Entry 9NQU (electron microscopy, 3.16 A resolution); this record covers chains A and J of the 11 polymer chains in the assembly.

== Chain A ==
Name: Histone H3.2
From: Homo sapiens
UniProt: Q71DI3 (H32_HUMAN); residues 1-135 here correspond to UniProt positions 2-136 (UniProt number = residue number + 1)
Amino-acid sequence (135 residues; numbered 1 to 135; the number before each row is that of its first residue):
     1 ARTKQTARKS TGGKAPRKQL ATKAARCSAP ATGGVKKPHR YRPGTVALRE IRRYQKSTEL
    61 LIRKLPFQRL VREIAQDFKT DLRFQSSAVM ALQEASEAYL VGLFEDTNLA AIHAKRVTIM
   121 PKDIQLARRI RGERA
Not modelled in the structure: 1-37, 135
Construct notes: conflict Cys27 (Lys28 in Q71DI3), Ala110 (Cys111 in Q71DI3)
Swiss-Prot annotation at these positions:
  - modified residue: Arg2 (Asymmetric dimethylarginine), Thr3 (Phosphothreonine), Lys4 (Allysine), Gln5 (5-glutamyl dopamine), Thr6 (Phosphothreonine), Arg8 (Citrulline), Lys9 (N6,N6,N6-trimethyllysine), Ser10 (ADP-ribosylserine), Thr11 (Phosphothreonine), Lys14 (N6-(2-hydroxyisobutyryl)lysine), Arg17 (Asymmetric dimethylarginine), Lys18 (N6-(2-hydroxyisobutyryl)lysine), Lys23 (N6-(2-hydroxyisobutyryl)lysine), Arg26 (Citrulline), Ser28 (ADP-ribosylserine), Lys36 (N6,N6,N6-trimethyllysine), Lys37 (N6-methyllysine), Tyr41 (Phosphotyrosine), Lys56 (N6,N6,N6-trimethyllysine), Ser57 (Phosphoserine) and 7 more in UniProt
  - lipidation: Lys18 (N6-decanoyllysine)

== Chain J ==
Molecule: 185-nt DNA strand
From: synthetic construct
Sequence (185 nucleotides; numbered -92 to 92; the number before each row is that of its first residue; numbers below 1 keep their minus sign (DA-92 is residue -92)):
   -92 ATCGCTGTTC AATACATGCA CAGGATGTAT ATATCTGACA CGTGCCTGGA GACTAGGGAG
   -32 TAATCCCCTT GGCGGTTAAA ACGCGGGGGA CAGCGCGTAC GTGCGTTTAA GCGGTGCTAG
    28 AGCTGTCTAC GACCAATTGA GCGGCCTCGG CACCGGGATT CTCCAGGGCG GCCGCGTATA
    88 GGGAT

== Chain A / chain J interface ==
Pairs across the interface - 23 pairs, chain A then chain J:
  His39(A) with DT-67(J), sugar contact
  Arg40(A) with DG8(J), base contact; DT9(J), hydrogen bond to the sugar; DG10(J), sugar contact
  Tyr41(A) with DT9(J), sugar contact; DG10(J), hydrogen bond to the phosphate
  Pro43(A) with DG8(J), phosphate contact
  Gly44(A) with DG8(J), hydrogen bond to the phosphate; DT9(J), hydrogen bond to the phosphate
  Thr45(A) with DT9(J), phosphate contact
  Val46(A) with DT9(J), hydrogen bond to the phosphate; DG10(J), phosphate contact
  Ala47(A) with DT9(J), hydrogen bond to the phosphate
  Arg49(A) with DG-66(J), phosphate contact; DT-65(J), phosphate contact
  Arg63(A) with DA17(J), phosphate contact; DG18(J), salt bridge to the phosphate
  Lys64(A) with DG18(J), hydrogen bond to the phosphate
  Leu65(A) with DA17(J), phosphate contact; DG18(J), hydrogen bond to the phosphate
  Pro66(A) with DA17(J), phosphate contact
  Arg69(A) with DA17(J), salt bridge to the phosphate
  Lys115(A) with DA-1(J), salt bridge to the phosphate
Interface residues without a listed pair, chain A (19 interface residues in all): Arg42, Lys56, Arg83, Thr118
Interface residues without a listed pair, chain J (14 interface residues in all): DA-68, DA-64, DC7, DA26, DG27

== In short ==
The interface between chain A and chain J involves 19 residues on one side and 14 on the other, with 8
hydrogen bonds and 3 salt bridges. Among the polar pairs are Arg40(A)-DT9(J), Tyr41(A)-DG10(J) and
Gly44(A)-DG8(J).
Chain A is Histone H3.2 (Homo sapiens) and chain J is a 185-nt DNA strand (synthetic construct); the
structure, KDM6B-nucleosome structure stabilized by H3K27C-UNC8015 covalent conjugate, was determined by
electron microscopy.
